PDB entry 4HX2 | X-ray diffraction, 2.25 A resolution | chains A and B of the 4 polymer chains in the assembly

[Chain A]
Protein: KerA
Organism: Bacillus licheniformis
Notes: EC 3.4.21.62; fragment: Mature protease
UniProtKB: Q9FDF2 (Q9FDF2_BACLI); the author numbering skips numbers that UniProt does not, so the offset changes along the chain: 1-55 = UniProt 37-91; 57-275 = UniProt 92-310
Amino-acid sequence (274 residues; row label = number of the first residue in the row; note: 1 number in that range is skipped by the numbering (no residue carries it; nothing is unmodelled there)):
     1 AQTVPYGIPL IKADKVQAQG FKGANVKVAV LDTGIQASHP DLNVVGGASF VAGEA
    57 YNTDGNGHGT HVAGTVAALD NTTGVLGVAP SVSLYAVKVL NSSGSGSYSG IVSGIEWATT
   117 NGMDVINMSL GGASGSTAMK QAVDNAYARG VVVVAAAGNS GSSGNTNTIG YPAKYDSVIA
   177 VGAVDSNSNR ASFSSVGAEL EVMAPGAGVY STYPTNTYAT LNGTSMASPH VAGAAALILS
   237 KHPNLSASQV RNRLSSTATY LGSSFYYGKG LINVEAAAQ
Ion coordination: Ca2+ site 1: Gln2, Asp41, Leu75, Asn77, Thr79, Val81; Ca2+ site 2: Ala169, Tyr171, Val174; Zn2+: His238, Gln275
Small-molecule neighbours: (2R,2'R)-3,3'-oxydipropane-1,2-diol (1AX): Asn25, Lys27, Thr115, Gly118, Met119, Asp120, Arg145, Gly146, Val147
From the paper describing this entry:
  - catalytic residues: Ser221 (citing earlier work)

[Chain B]
Protein: Neutral proteinase inhibitor ScNPI
Organism: Streptomyces caespitosus
UniProtKB: Q9FDS0 (Q9FDS0_STRCS); residues 1-113 here correspond to UniProt positions 29-141 (UniProt number = residue number + 28)
Amino-acid sequence (114 residues; each row starts with the number of its first residue; note: 1 number in that range is skipped by the numbering (no residue carries it; nothing is unmodelled there); numbers below 1 keep their minus sign (Gly-1 is residue -1)):
    -1 G
     1 SAHGPSAMVF TVIQGSGEPT DTVLRATTLS CAYTAEGTHP APRAACDALN ATDGELNRLL
    61 AAPDPSLVCP MYFDPVTVTA DGVLNGRRVA WKHTFSNTCV MSANLNSNPV YAF
Construct notes: expression tag (-1)
Disulfide bonds: Cys31-Cys46, Cys69-Cys99
Ion coordination: Zn2+: His3 (together with cacodylate ion)
From the paper describing this entry:
  - conformationally variable residues (loop rearrangement): Leu60
  - mutagenesis - M71K: increased binding to trypsin
  - mutagenesis - M71K: decreased binding to proteinase K
  - mutagenesis - M71K: decreased binding to KerA (chain A)
  - mutagenesis - C69S/C99S: decreased stability in response to subtilisin
  - mutagenesis - C69S/C99S: unchanged stability in response to snapalysin
  - mutagenesis - C69S/C99S: unchanged expression
  - mutagenesis - C31S/C46S: decreased expression
  - mutagenesis - C31S/C46S: decreased stability
  - mutagenesis - M71K: unchanged binding to the MPs tested

[Chain A / chain B interface]
Pairs across the interface (40; chain A residue first):
  His64(A) with Pro70(B); Met71(B); Tyr72(B)
  Leu96(A) with Val68(B), hydrophobic
  Gly100(A) with Pro70(B)
  Ser101(A) with Leu67(B); Val68(B)
  Gly102(A) with Leu67(B); Val68(B), hydrogen bond (backbone-backbone)
  Ser103(A) with Ser66(B)
  Tyr104(A) with Pro65(B); Ser66(B), hydrogen bond (backbone-backbone); Leu67(B); Val68(B), hydrophobic
  Ile107(A) with Val68(B), hydrophobic
  Ser125(A) with Pro70(B); Met71(B), hydrogen bond (backbone-backbone)
  Leu126(A) with Cys69(B); Met71(B)
  Gly127(A) with Val68(B); Cys69(B), hydrogen bond (backbone-backbone); Met71(B)
  Gly128(A) with Leu67(B); Val68(B)
  Met135(A) with Val68(B), hydrophobic
  Ala152(A) with Met71(B), hydrophobic
  Gly154(A) with Met71(B)
  Asn155(A) with Met71(B), hydrogen bond (side chain-backbone); Tyr72(B); Phe73(B); Ser96(B)
  Phe189(A) with Phe73(B), hydrophobic
  Asn218(A) with Tyr72(B); Phe73(B), hydrogen bond (backbone-backbone)
  Gly219(A) with Met71(B); Phe73(B)
  Thr220(A) with Met71(B), hydrogen bond (backbone-backbone)
  Ser221(A) with Pro70(B); Met71(B), hydrogen bond (side chain-backbone); Tyr72(B), hydrogen bond (side chain-backbone)
Interface residues without a listed pair, chain A (22 interface residues in all): Gly131
Interface residues without a listed pair, chain B (11 interface residues in all): Cys99
Interface features reported in the paper:
  - pairs named by the authors: Phe189(A)-Phe73(B) (pi stacking), Ser221(A)-Met71(B) (hydrogen bond)
  - interface residues, chain A: Gly100(A), Ser125(A)
  - interface residues, chain B: Pro65(B), Val68(B), Met71(B)

[In short]
22 residues of chain A face 11 of chain B across their interface, with 9 hydrogen bonds. Polar pairs include
Asn155(A)-Met71(B), Ser221(A)-Met71(B) and Ser221(A)-Tyr72(B). The paper describes pi stacking between
Phe189(A) and Phe73(B); a hydrogen bond between Ser221(A) and Met71(B). The paper reports the catalytic
residue Ser221(A); M71K of chain B increases binding to trypsin; 3 substitutions were tested in all.
Chain A is KerA (Bacillus licheniformis) and chain B is Neutral proteinase inhibitor ScNPI (Streptomyces
caespitosus); the structure, Crystal structure of Streptomyces caespitosus sermetstatin in complex with
Bacillus licheniformis subtilisin, was determined by X-ray diffraction, deposited together with 4HWX and 4HX3.
